PDB entry 6ZST | X-ray diffraction, 1.70 A resolution | chain A

[Chain A]
Protein: Thioredoxin glutathione reductase
From: Schistosoma mansoni
Notes: EC 1.8.1.9
Reference sequence: G4V8J4 (G4V8J4_SCHMA); residue numbers follow UniProt; this construct covers 1-598
Amino-acid sequence (598 residues; row label = number of the first residue in the row):
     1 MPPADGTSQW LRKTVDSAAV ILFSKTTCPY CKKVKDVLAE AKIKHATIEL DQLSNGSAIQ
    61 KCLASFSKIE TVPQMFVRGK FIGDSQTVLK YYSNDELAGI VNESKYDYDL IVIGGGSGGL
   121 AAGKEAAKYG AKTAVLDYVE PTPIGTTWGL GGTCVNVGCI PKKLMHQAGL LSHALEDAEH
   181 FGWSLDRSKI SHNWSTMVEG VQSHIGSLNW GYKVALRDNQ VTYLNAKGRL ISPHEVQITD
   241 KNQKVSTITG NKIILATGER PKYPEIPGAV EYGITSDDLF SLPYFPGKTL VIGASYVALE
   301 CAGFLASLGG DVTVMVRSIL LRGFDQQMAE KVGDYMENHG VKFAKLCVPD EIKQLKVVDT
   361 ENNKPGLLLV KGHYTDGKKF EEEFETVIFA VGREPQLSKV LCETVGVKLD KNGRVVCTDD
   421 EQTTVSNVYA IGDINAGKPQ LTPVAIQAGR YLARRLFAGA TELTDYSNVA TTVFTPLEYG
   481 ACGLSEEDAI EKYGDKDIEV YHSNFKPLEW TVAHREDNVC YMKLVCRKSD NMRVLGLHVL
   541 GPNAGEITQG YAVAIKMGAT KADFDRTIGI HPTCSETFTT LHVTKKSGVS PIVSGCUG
Not modelled in the structure: 1-5, 595-598
Modified positions: Sec597 (selenocysteine)
Disulfides: Cys28-Cys31, Cys154-Cys159
Ion coordination: K+: Asp565, Thr567, Thr579
Ligand contacts:
  - 3-(3-methoxyquinoxalin-2-yl)propanoic acid (EY7): Arg317, Ser318, Ile319, Arg322
  - FAD (flavin-adenine dinucleotide): Ile113, Gly114, Gly115, Gly116, Ser117, Gly118, Gly119, Leu136, Asp137, Tyr138, Val139, Gly152, Thr153, Cys154, Val157, Gly158, Cys159, Lys162, Ala226, Lys227, Gly228, Ala256, Thr257, Gly258, Glu259, Ser276, Phe280, Tyr296, Val297, Arg393, Ile431, Gly432, Asp433, Gln440, Leu441, Thr442, Pro443, Ala445, Phe474, His571, Pro572
What the authors report for this chain:
  - binding site for 3-(3-methoxyquinoxalin-2-yl)propanoic acid: Arg317, Ser318, Arg322

[Summary]
Ligands of chain A: flavin-adenine dinucleotide and 3-(3-methoxyquinoxalin-2-yl)propanoic acid. Asp565, Thr567
and Thr579 form the K+ site. From the paper: a binding site for 3-(3-methoxyquinoxalin-2-yl)propanoic acid at
Arg317, Ser318 and Arg322.
Chain A is Thioredoxin glutathione reductase (Schistosoma mansoni); the structure, Thioredoxin glutathione
reductase from Schistosoma mansoni in complex with 3-(3-methoxyquinoxalin-2-yl)propanoic acid, was determined
by X-ray diffraction together with 6ZLB, 6ZLP, 6ZP3, 7B02 and 7NPX from the same study.
